Entry 4LSS (X-ray diffraction, 2.59 A resolution); this record covers chains H and L of the 3 polymer chains in the assembly.

# Chain H
Molecule: Heavy chain of antibody VRC01
Organism: Homo sapiens
Notes: antibody fragment or engineered binder
Chain sequence (224 residues; numbered 1 to 216 plus 8 insertion-coded residues; the number before each row is that of its first residue; a row labelled like 82A-82C holds insertion residues (82A, then the next letters in order)):
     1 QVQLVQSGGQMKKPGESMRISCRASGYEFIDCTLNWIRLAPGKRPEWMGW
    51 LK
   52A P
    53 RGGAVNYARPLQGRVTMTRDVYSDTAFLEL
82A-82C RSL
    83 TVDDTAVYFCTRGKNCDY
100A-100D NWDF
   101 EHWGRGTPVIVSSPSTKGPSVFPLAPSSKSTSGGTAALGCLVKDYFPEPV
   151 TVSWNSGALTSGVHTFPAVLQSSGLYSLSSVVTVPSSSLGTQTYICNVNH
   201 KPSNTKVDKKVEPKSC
Disulfide bonds: Cys22-Cys92, Cys32-Cys98, Cys140-Cys196
Metal / ion sites: Na+: Tyr100 (shared with Ser30(L) of chain L)

# Chain L
Molecule: LIGHT CHAIN OF ANTIBODY VRC01 with N72T mutation
Organism: Homo sapiens
Notes: antibody fragment or engineered binder
Chain sequence (210 residues; numbered 1 to 216; 6 numbers in that range are skipped by the numbering (no residue carries them; nothing is unmodelled there); the number before each row is that of its first residue):
     1 EIVLTQSPGTLSLSPGETAIISCRTSQYGS
    33 LAWYQQRPGQAPRLVIYSGSTRAAGIPDRFSGSRWGPDYTLTISNLESGD
    83 FGVYYCQQY
    96 EFFGQGTKVQVDIKRTVAAPSVFIFPPSDEQLKSGTASVVCLLNNFYPRE
   146 AKVQWKVDNALQSGNSQESVTEQDSKDSTYSLSSTLTLSKADYEKHKVYA
   196 CEVTHQGLRSPVTKSFNRGEC
Not modelled in the structure: 1-2
Disulfide bonds: Cys23-Cys88, Cys136-Cys196
Metal / ion sites: Na+: Ser30 (shared with Tyr100(H) of chain H)
Residues lining bound ligands: N-acetylglucosamine (NAG; 2-acetamido-2-deoxy-beta-D-glucopyranose): Tyr28, Ser30, Tyr91

# Interface between chain H and chain L
Pairs across the interface - 62 pairs, chain H then chain L:
  Leu39(H) - Gln38(L)
  Leu39(H) - Pro44(L)  hydrophobic
  Arg44(H) - Leu4(L)  hydrogen bond (side chain-backbone)
  Arg44(H) - Phe98(L)  hydrogen bond (side chain-backbone)
  Arg44(H) - Gly99(L)
  Arg44(H) - Gln100(L)
  Pro45(H) - Tyr87(L)
  Pro45(H) - Phe98(L)
  Pro45(H) - Gly99(L)
  Trp47(H) - Glu96(L)
  Phe91(H) - Ala43(L)  hydrophobic
  Phe91(H) - Pro44(L)
  Lys96(H) - Tyr49(L)  hydrogen bond
  Tyr100(H) - Ser30(L)
  Tyr100(H) - Tyr91(L)
  Trp100B(H) - Tyr36(L)  hydrogen bond (backbone-side chain)
  Trp100B(H) - Gln89(L)  hydrogen bond (backbone-side chain)
  Trp100B(H) - Tyr91(L)
  Trp100B(H) - Glu96(L)
  Asp100C(H) - Tyr36(L)
  Asp100C(H) - Tyr49(L)
  Phe100D(H) - Tyr36(L)  hydrogen bond (backbone-side chain)
  Phe100D(H) - Leu46(L)
  Phe100D(H) - Gln89(L)
  Glu101(H) - Leu46(L)
  Trp103(H) - Pro44(L)
  Gly104(H) - Ala43(L)
  Val121(H) - Glu125(L)
  Phe122(H) - Ser123(L)
  Phe122(H) - Glu125(L)
  Phe122(H) - Gln126(L)
  Pro123(H) - Ser123(L)
  Pro123(H) - Glu125(L)
  Leu124(H) - Phe120(L)
  Ala125(H) - Phe120(L)
  Thr131(H) - Phe118(L)
  Ala137(H) - Phe118(L)  hydrophobic
  Ala137(H) - Phe120(L)
  Leu138(H) - Phe120(L)  hydrophobic
  Leu141(H) - Ser133(L)
  Lys143(H) - Gln126(L)
  Lys143(H) - Ser133(L)  hydrogen bond
  Lys143(H) - Thr182(L)
  His164(H) - Asn139(L)  hydrogen bond
  His164(H) - Asn140(L)  hydrogen bond
  His164(H) - Ser176(L)  hydrogen bond
  Phe166(H) - Ser164(L)
  Phe166(H) - Thr166(L)
  Phe166(H) - Ser176(L)
  Phe166(H) - Leu177(L)  hydrophobic
  Phe166(H) - Ser178(L)
  Pro167(H) - Ser164(L)  hydrogen bond (backbone-side chain)
  Pro167(H) - Val165(L)
  Val169(H) - Gln162(L)
  Val169(H) - Glu163(L)
  Leu170(H) - Gln162(L)  hydrogen bond (backbone-side chain)
  Gln171(H) - Gln162(L)
  Val181(H) - Leu137(L)  hydrophobic
  Thr183(H) - Asn139(L)
  Lys209(H) - Glu125(L)  salt bridge
  Lys214(H) - Cys216(L)
  Cys216(H) - Cys216(L)  disulfide
Also at the interface, not in a pair above, chain H (42 interface residues in all): Ile37, Lys43, Pro126, Ser127, Ser132, Thr135, Thr165, Ser179
Also at the interface, not in a pair above, chain L (40 interface residues in all): Ala34, Ala55, Ala56, Pro121, Val135, Asp169
Disulfides between the chains: Cys216(H)-Cys216(L)

# Summary
The interface between chain H and chain L involves 42 residues on one side and 40 on the other, with 1
disulfide bond, 12 hydrogen bonds and 1 salt bridge. Polar pairs include Lys209(H)-Glu125(L), Arg44(H)-Leu4(L)
and Arg44(H)-Phe98(L). Chain L binds N-acetylglucosamine.
Chain H is Heavy chain of antibody VRC01 and chain L is LIGHT CHAIN OF ANTIBODY VRC01 with N72T mutation, both
from Homo sapiens; the structure, Crystal structure of broadly and potently neutralizing antibody VRC01 in
complex with HIV-1 clade A strain ..., was determined by X-ray diffraction (same publication as 4LSP, 4LSQ,
4LSR, 4LST, 4LSU and 4LSV).
